Entry 2VYV (X-ray diffraction, 2.38 A resolution); this record covers chains A and C of the 4 polymer chains in the assembly.

Chain A (and C):
Molecule: Glyceraldehyde-3-phosphate dehydrogenase
From: Escherichia coli BL21(DE3)
Notes: EC 1.2.1.12; chain C of this document is another copy of the same molecule, construct and numbering; everything in this record applies to it too
UniProtKB: P0A9B2 (G3P1_ECOLI); residues -1 to 329 here correspond to UniProt positions 1-331 (UniProt number = residue number + 2)
Sequence (331 residues; row label = number of the first residue in the row; numbers below 1 keep their minus sign (Met-1 is residue -1)):
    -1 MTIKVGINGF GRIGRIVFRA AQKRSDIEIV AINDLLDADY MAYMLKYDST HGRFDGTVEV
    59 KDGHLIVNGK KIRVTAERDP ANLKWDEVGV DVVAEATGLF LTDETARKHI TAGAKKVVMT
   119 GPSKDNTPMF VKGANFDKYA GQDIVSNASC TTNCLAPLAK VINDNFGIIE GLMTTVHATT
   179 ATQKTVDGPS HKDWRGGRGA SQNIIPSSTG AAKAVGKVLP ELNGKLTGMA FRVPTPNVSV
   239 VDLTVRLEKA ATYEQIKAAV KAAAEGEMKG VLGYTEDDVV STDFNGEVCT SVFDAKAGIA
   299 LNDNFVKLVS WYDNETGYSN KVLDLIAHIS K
Disordered / not traced: -1
Modified / non-standard residues: Cys148 (3-sulfinoalanine; CSD); Cys287 (3-sulfinoalanine; CSD)
Swiss-Prot annotation at these positions:
  - active site: Cys148 (Nucleophile)
  - binding site (NAD(+)): Arg10, Ile11, Asp32, Arg76, Thr118, Asn312
  - binding site (D-glyceraldehyde 3-phosphate): Ser147 to Thr149, Thr178, Thr207, Gly208, Arg230
  - site: His175 (Activates thiol group during catalysis)
  - modified residue: Lys113 (N6-succinyllysine), Lys122 (N6-succinyllysine), Lys130 (N6-acetyllysine), Lys136 (N6-acetyllysine), Lys190 (N6-acetyllysine), Lys211 (N6-succinyllysine), Lys215 (N6-succinyllysine), Lys223 (N6-succinyllysine), Lys247 (N6-acetyllysine), Lys255 (N6-succinyllysine), Lys259 (N6-succinyllysine), Lys329 (N6-malonyllysine)
Small-molecule neighbours: NAD (nicotinamide-adenine-dinucleotide): Asn6, Gly7, Phe8, Gly9, Arg10, Ile11, Gly12, Asn31, Asp32, Leu33, Glu75, Arg76, Ala94, Thr95, Gly96, Leu97, Phe98, Leu99, Thr118, Gly119, Cys148, Thr178, Ala179, Asn312, Glu313, Tyr316

Chain A / chain C interface:
Contacting residue pairs (99):
  Glu168(A) with Leu299(C); Asn300(C), hydrogen bond; Phe303(C)
  Gly169(A) with Leu299(C); Phe303(C)
  Leu170(A) with Thr242(C); Phe303(C), hydrophobic; Val304(C); Lys305(C)
  Met171(A) with Lys305(C)
  Thr172(A) with Asp240(C), hydrogen bond; Lys305(C), hydrogen bond
  Val174(A) with Ile202(C); Phe229(C), hydrophobic
  Trp192(A) with Asp276(C)
  Arg193(A) with Asp275(C); Asp276(C); Val277(C), hydrogen bond (side chain-backbone); Val278(C); Asp292(C), salt bridge; Lys294(C); Ala295(C)
  Arg196(A) with Val278(C); Thr280(C), hydrogen bond; Asp281(C), salt bridge
  Gln200(A) with Ser279(C); Thr280(C)
  Asn201(A) with Val278(C); Ser279(C), hydrogen bond; Thr280(C), hydrogen bond
  Ile202(A) with Val174(C); Val231(C), hydrophobic; Val236(C); Val278(C); Ser279(C), hydrogen bond (backbone-side chain); Trp309(C)
  Ile203(A) with Val278(C), hydrophobic
  Pro204(A) with Val277(C); Trp309(C), hydrophobic
  Gly222(A) with Leu299(C)
  Lys223(A) with Leu299(C)
  Leu224(A) with Leu299(C)
  Thr225(A) with Ile297(C); Leu299(C)
  Gly226(A) with Ile297(C)
  Met227(A) with Ala295(C); Ile297(C), hydrophobic; Lys305(C); Val307(C), hydrophobic
  Phe229(A) with Val174(C), hydrophobic; Asp240(C)
  Val231(A) with Ile202(C), hydrophobic
  Pro232(A) with Pro232(C); Thr233(C)
  Thr233(A) with Pro232(C)
  Asp240(A) with Thr172(C), hydrogen bond; Phe229(C)
  Thr242(A) with Leu170(C); Thr242(C)
  Arg244(A) with Arg244(C)
  Asp276(A) with Trp192(C); Arg193(C)
  Val277(A) with Arg193(C), hydrogen bond (backbone-side chain); Pro204(C)
  Val278(A) with Arg196(C); Asn201(C); Ile202(C); Ile203(C), hydrophobic
  Ser279(A) with Asn201(C), hydrogen bond; Ile202(C), hydrogen bond (side chain-backbone)
  Thr280(A) with Arg196(C); Gln200(C); Asn201(C), hydrogen bond
  Asp281(A) with Arg196(C), salt bridge
  Asp292(A) with Arg193(C), salt bridge
  Lys294(A) with Arg193(C)
  Ala295(A) with Arg193(C); Met227(C)
  Ile297(A) with Leu170(C); Thr225(C); Gly226(C)
  Leu299(A) with Glu168(C); Gly169(C); Gly222(C); Lys223(C); Thr225(C)
  Asn300(A) with Glu168(C), hydrogen bond
  Phe303(A) with Glu168(C); Gly169(C); Leu170(C), hydrophobic; Phe303(C), hydrophobic
  Val304(A) with Leu170(C)
  Lys305(A) with Leu170(C); Met171(C); Thr172(C), hydrogen bond; Met227(C)
  Val307(A) with Met227(C), hydrophobic
  Trp309(A) with Ile202(C); Pro204(C), hydrophobic
Also at the interface, not in a pair above, chain A (49 interface residues in all): Ser199, Val236, Val238, Asp275, Ala298
Also at the interface, not in a pair above, chain C (49 interface residues in all): Ser199, Leu224, Val238, Ala298

Summary:
Chain A and chain C each contribute 49 residues to their interface; the contacts include 15 hydrogen bonds and
4 salt bridges. Polar contacts include Arg193(A)-Asp292(C), Arg196(A)-Asp281(C) and Glu168(A)-Asn300(C). Bound
to chain A: NAD.
Chain A and chain C are both Glyceraldehyde-3-phosphate dehydrogenase (Escherichia coli BL21(DE3)); the
structure, Structure of E.Coli GAPDH Rat Sperm GAPDH heterotetramer, was determined by X-ray diffraction (same
publication as 2VYN).
